Entry 6HZU (X-ray diffraction, 2.20 A resolution); this record covers chain A.

# Chain A
Molecule: Tyrosine-protein kinase JAK1
Notes: EC 2.7.10.2; fragment: kinase domain
Reference sequence: P23458 (JAK1_HUMAN); numbering as in UniProt (aligned over 854-1154)
Chain sequence (302 residues; each row starts with the number of its first residue):
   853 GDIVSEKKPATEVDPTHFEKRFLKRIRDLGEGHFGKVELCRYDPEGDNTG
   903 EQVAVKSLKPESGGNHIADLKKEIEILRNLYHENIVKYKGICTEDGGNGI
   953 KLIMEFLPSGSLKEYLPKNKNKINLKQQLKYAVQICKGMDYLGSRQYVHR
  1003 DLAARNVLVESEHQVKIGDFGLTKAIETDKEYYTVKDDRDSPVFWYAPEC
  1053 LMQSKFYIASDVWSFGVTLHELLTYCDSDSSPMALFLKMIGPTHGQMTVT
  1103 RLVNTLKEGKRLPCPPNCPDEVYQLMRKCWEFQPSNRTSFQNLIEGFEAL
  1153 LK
Not modelled in the structure: 913-916, 946-949
Construct notes: expression tag (853)
Modified / non-standard residues: Tyr1034 (O-phosphotyrosine; PTR); Tyr1035 (O-phosphotyrosine; PTR)
Small-molecule neighbours: LASW1393 (GYQ; 2-[4-[8-oxidanylidene-2-[(E)-(2-oxidanylidenepyridin-3-ylidene)amino]-7H-purin-9-yl]cyclohexyl]ethanenitrile): Leu881, Gly882, Glu883, Gly884, Gly887, Lys888, Val889, Ala906, Lys908, Val938, Met956, Glu957, Phe958, Leu959, Gly962, Ser963, Glu966, Arg1007, Asn1008, Leu1010, Gly1020, Asp1021

# Summary
Bound to chain A: LASW1393.
Chain A is Tyrosine-protein kinase JAK1; the structure, Human JAK1 in complex with LASW1393, was determined by
X-ray diffraction (same publication as 6HZV).
